5W9S - chains B and C of the 3 polymer chains in the assembly; structure by X-ray diffraction, 2.10 A resolution.

# Chain B
Molecule: CpG DNA fragment
Sequence (12 nucleotides; each row starts with the number of its first residue):
     1 GCCAACGTTGGC

# Chain C
Molecule: CXXC-type zinc finger protein 5
Source organism: Homo sapiens
Notes: fragment: Zinc finger domain
Reference sequence: Q7LFL8 (CXXC5_HUMAN); numbering as in UniProt (aligned over 254-306)
Chain sequence (71 residues; each row starts with the number of its first residue):
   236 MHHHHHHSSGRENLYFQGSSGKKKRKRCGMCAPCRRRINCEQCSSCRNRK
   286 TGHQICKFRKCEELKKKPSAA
Disordered / not traced: 236-257, 302-306
Construct notes: initiating methionine (236); expression tag (237-253)
Bound ions: Zn2+ site 1: Cys-263, Cys-266, Cys-269, Cys-296; Zn2+ site 2: Cys-275, Cys-278, Cys-281, Cys-291
Swiss-Prot annotation at these positions:
  - zinc finger: Gly-256 to Glu-297 (CXXC-type)
  - motif: Lys-257 to Arg-262 (Nuclear localization signal)
  - binding site (Zn(2+)): Cys-263, Cys-266, Cys-269, Cys-275, Cys-278, Cys-281, Cys-291, Cys-296

# Chain B / chain C interface
Pairs across the interface - 12 pairs, chain B then chain C:
  DA4(B) / Ser-279(C)  hydrogen bond to the phosphate
  DA5(B) / Asn-283(C)  phosphate contact
  DA5(B) / Thr-286(C)  hydrogen bond to the phosphate
  DA5(B) / Gly-287(C)  hydrogen bond to the phosphate
  DA5(B) / Gln-289(C)  base contact
  DC6(B) / Thr-286(C)  base contact
  DC6(B) / Gly-287(C)  hydrogen bond to the base
  DC6(B) / His-288(C)  base contact
  DC6(B) / Gln-289(C)  base contact
  DG7(B) / His-288(C)  hydrogen bond to the base
  DT9(B) / Lys-259(C)  hydrogen bond to the base
  DG10(B) / Lys-259(C)  sugar contact
Other interface residues (no listed pair), chain B (7 interface residues in all): DT8

# Summary
The chain B/chain C interface involves 7 residues from each chain; the contacts include 6 hydrogen bonds.
Polar pairs include DC6(B)/Gly-287(C), DG7(B)/His-288(C) and DT9(B)/Lys-259(C). Cys-263(C), Cys-266(C),
Cys-269(C) and Cys-296(C) coordinate Zn2+ site 1. Curated annotation (UniProt) lists 8 Zn2+-binding residues
on chain C.
Here chain B is CpG DNA fragment and chain C is CXXC-type zinc finger protein 5 (Homo sapiens). Entry 5W9S
(Zinc finger of human CXXC5 in complex with CpG DNA) was determined by X-ray diffraction together with 4NW3,
4PZI, 4Z3C, 5VC9, 5W9Q, 6ASB and 6ASD from the same study.
